PDB entry 8ULD | X-ray diffraction, 1.80 A resolution | chain A

== Chain A ==
Name: Replicase polyprotein 1a
Source organism: Severe acute respiratory syndrome coronavirus
UniProt: P0C6U8 (R1A_SARS); residues 1-305 here correspond to UniProt positions 3241-3545 (UniProt number = residue number + 3240)
Chain sequence (325 residues; row label = number of the first residue in the row; numbers below 1 keep their minus sign (Met-19 is residue -19)):
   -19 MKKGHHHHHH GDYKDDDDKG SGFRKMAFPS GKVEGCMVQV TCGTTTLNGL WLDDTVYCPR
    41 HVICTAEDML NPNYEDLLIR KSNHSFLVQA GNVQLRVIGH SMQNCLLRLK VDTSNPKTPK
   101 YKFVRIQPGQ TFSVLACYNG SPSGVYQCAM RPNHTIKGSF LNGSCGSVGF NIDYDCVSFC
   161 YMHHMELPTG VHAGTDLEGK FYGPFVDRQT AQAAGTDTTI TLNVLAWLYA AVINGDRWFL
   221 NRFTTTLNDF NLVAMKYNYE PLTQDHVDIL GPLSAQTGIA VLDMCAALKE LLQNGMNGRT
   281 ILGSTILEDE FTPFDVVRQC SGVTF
Unresolved in the structure: -19 to 0
Differences from the reference sequence: initiating methionine (-19); expression tag (-18 to 0)
UniProt features mapped onto this chain:
  - active site (For 3CL-PRO activity): His41, Cys145
Covalent attachments: gsk3487016a (WYR) linked to Cys145
Ligand contacts: gsk3487016a (WYR; N-[(benzyloxy)carbonyl]-4-fluoro-L-phenylalanyl-N-{(2S,3R)-3-hydroxy-4-oxo-1-[(3S)-2-oxopyrrolidin-3-yl]-4-[(propan-2-yl)amino]butan-2-yl}-L-leucinamide): Ser1, Thr25, Thr26, His41, Met49, Tyr54, Phe140, Leu141, Asn142, Gly143, Ser144, His163, His164, Met165, Glu166, Leu167, Pro168, His172, Asp187, Arg188, Gln189, Thr190, Ala191, Gln192

== Summary ==
Covalently linked gsk3487016a: at Cys145. Curated annotation (UniProt) lists active-site residues His41 and
Cys145.
Chain A is Replicase polyprotein 1a (Severe acute respiratory syndrome coronavirus); the structure, SARA CoV-2
3C-like protease in complex with GSK3487016A, was determined by X-ray diffraction together with 8UHO, 8UIA and
8UIF from the same study.
